PDB entry 3NHI | X-ray diffraction, 1.43 A resolution | chain A

Chain A:
Molecule: D7 protein
From: Anopheles stephensi
Reference sequence: Q95NY5 (Q95NY5_ANOST); residues 2-297 here correspond to UniProt positions 20-315 (UniProt number = residue number + 18)
Sequence (296 residues; numbered 2 to 297; the number before each row is that of its first residue):
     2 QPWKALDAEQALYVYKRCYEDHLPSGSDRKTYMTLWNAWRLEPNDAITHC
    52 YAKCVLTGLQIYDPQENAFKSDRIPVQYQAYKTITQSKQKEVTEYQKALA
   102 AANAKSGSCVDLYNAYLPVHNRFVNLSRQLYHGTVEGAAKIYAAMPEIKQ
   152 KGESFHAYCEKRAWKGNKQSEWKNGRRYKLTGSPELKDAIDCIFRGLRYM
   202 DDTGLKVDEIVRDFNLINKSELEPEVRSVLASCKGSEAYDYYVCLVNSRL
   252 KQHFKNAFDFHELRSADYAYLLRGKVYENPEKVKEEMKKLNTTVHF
Disordered / not traced: 275
Disulfides: Cys19-Cys55, Cys51-Cys110, Cys160-Cys193, Cys234-Cys245
Small-molecule neighbours: EAH ((5S,7E,9E,11Z,14Z)-5-hydroxyicosa-7,9,11,14-tetraenoic acid): Leu13, Tyr16, Tyr20, Trp37, Trp40, Leu42, Tyr52, Ala53, Val56, Leu57, Leu60, Ile62, Tyr96, Tyr117, His121, Ser128, Tyr132, His133, Gly134, Thr135, Val136, Ala139, Lys152
Swiss-Prot annotation at these positions:
  - binding site (thromboxane A2): Trp37, Tyr52, Lys152
  - binding site (leukotriene C4): Trp40, Gly134, Lys152
From the paper describing this entry:
  - binding site for EAH: Trp40, Leu57, Leu60, Ile62, Tyr117, Lys152
  - conformationally variable residues (loop rearrangement): Leu291 to Val295
  - specificity-determining residues: Tyr52 (proposed by the authors, not directly observed)

Overview:
Bound to chain A: compound EAH. From UniProt: 3 thromboxane A2-binding residues and 3 leukotriene C4-binding
residues. The paper reports a binding site for EAH at Trp40, Leu57 and Leu60 among others; the specificity
determinant Tyr52.
Chain A is D7 protein (Anopheles stephensi); the structure, Crystal structure of the AnSt-D7L1-leukotriene C4
complex, was determined by X-ray diffraction together with 3NGV and 3NHT from the same study.
